PDB entry 3HD7 | X-ray diffraction, 3.40 A resolution | chains C and D of the 4 polymer chains in the assembly

[Chain C]
Protein: Synaptosomal-associated protein 25
Organism: Rattus norvegicus
Notes: fragment: N-terminal fragment
UniProt: P60881 (SNP25_RAT); residues 7-83 here = UniProt positions 7-83
Chain sequence (80 residues; row label = number of the first residue in the row):
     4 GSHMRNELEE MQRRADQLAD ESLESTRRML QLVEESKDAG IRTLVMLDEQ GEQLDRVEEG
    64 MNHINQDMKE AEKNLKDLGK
Disordered / not traced: 4-7, 83
Sequence notes: expression tag (4-6)

[Chain D]
Protein: Synaptosomal-associated protein 25
Organism: Rattus norvegicus
Notes: fragment: C-terminal fragment
UniProt: P60881 (SNP25_RAT); residue numbers follow UniProt; this construct covers 141-204
Chain sequence (68 residues; row label = number of the first residue in the row):
   137 GSHMARENEM DENLEQVSGI IGNLRHMALD MGNEIDTQNR QIDRIMEKAD SNKTRIDEAN
   197 QRATKMLG
Disordered / not traced: 137, 201-204
Sequence notes: expression tag (137-140)
Swiss-Prot annotation at these positions:
  - site ((Microbial infection) Cleavage): R180, I181, Q197, R198
  - modified residue (Phosphoserine): S154, S187

[Interface between chain C and chain D]
Pairs across the interface - 50 pairs, chain C then chain D:
  D19(C) with R142(D), salt bridge
  A22(C) with R142(D)
  D23(C) with R142(D), salt bridge
  S25(C) with M146(D)
  L26(C) with R142(D); E145(D); M146(D), hydrophobic
  T29(C) with M146(D), hydrogen bond (side chain-backbone); N149(D), hydrogen bond; L150(D)
  R30(C) with E145(D), salt bridge
  L33(C) with N149(D); Q152(D); V153(D), hydrophobic
  V36(C) with I156(D), hydrophobic
  S39(C) with L160(D)
  K40(C) with I156(D); N159(D); L160(D); M163(D)
  G43(C) with M163(D); M167(D)
  T46(C) with M167(D)
  L47(C) with M163(D), hydrophobic; M167(D), hydrophobic
  L50(C) with I171(D), hydrophobic; Q174(D), hydrogen bond (backbone-side chain)
  G54(C) with Q174(D)
  L57(C) with Q177(D); I178(D), hydrophobic; I181(D)
  D58(C) with Q177(D), hydrogen bond
  V60(C) with I181(D), hydrophobic
  E61(C) with Q177(D), hydrogen bond; R180(D), salt bridge; I181(D); K184(D), salt bridge
  M64(C) with K184(D); A185(D), hydrophobic; N188(D), hydrogen bond (backbone-side chain)
  N65(C) with K184(D), hydrogen bond
  I67(C) with N188(D)
  N68(C) with N188(D)
  M71(C) with R191(D); I192(D), hydrophobic; A195(D), hydrophobic
  K72(C) with R191(D)
  E75(C) with R191(D), salt bridge; R198(D)
  L78(C) with R198(D)
Other interface residues (no listed pair), chain C (33 interface residues in all): M32, E37, I44, Q53, K79
Other interface residues (no listed pair), chain D (29 interface residues in all): H139, I157, E170, S187

[In short]
33 residues of chain C and 29 residues of chain D are in contact; the contacts include 7 hydrogen bonds and 6
salt bridges. Among the polar pairs are D19(C)-R142(D), D23(C)-R142(D) and R30(C)-E145(D).
Chain C is Synaptosomal-associated protein 25 and chain D is Synaptosomal-associated protein 25, both from
Rattus norvegicus; the structure, HELICAL EXTENSION OF THE NEURONAL SNARE COMPLEX INTO THE MEMBRANE,
spacegroup C 1 2 1, was determined by X-ray diffraction, deposited together with 3IPD.
